Entry 8UTT (electron microscopy, 3.10 A resolution); this record covers chains N and E of the 7 polymer chains in the assembly.

# Chain N
Molecule: Kinesin-like protein KIF1A
From: Homo sapiens
Reference sequence: Q12756 (KIF1A_HUMAN); residue numbers follow UniProt; this construct covers 1-393
Chain sequence (438 residues; numbered 1 to 438; the number before each row is that of its first residue):
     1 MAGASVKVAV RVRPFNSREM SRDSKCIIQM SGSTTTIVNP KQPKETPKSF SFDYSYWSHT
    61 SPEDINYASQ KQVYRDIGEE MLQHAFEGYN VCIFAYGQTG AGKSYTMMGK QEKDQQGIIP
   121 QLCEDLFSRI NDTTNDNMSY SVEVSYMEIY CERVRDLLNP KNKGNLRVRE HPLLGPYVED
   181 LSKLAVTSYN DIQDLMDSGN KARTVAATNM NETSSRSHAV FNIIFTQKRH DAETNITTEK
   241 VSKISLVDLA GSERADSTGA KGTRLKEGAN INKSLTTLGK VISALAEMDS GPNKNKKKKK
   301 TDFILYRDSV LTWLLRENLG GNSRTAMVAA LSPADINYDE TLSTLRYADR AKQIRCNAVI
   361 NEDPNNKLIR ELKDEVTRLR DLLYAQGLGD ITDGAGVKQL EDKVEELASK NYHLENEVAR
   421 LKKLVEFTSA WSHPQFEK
Not modelled in the structure: 386-438
Differences from the reference sequence: engineered mutation L305 (Pro in Q12756); linker (394-425); expression tag (426-438)
Ligand contacts: AMP-PNP (ANP; phosphoaminophosphonic acid-adenylate ester): R11, V12, R13, P14, S58, G97, Q98, T99, G100, A101, G102, K103, S104, Y105, K110, D248

# Chain E
Molecule: Tubulin alpha-1B chain
From: Sus scrofa
Reference sequence: Q2XVP4 (TBA1B_PIG); residues 1-451 here = UniProt positions 1-451
Chain sequence (451 residues; each row starts with the number of its first residue):
     1 MRECISIHVG QAGVQIGNAC WELYCLEHGI QPDGQMPSDK TIGGGDDSFN TFFSETGAGK
    61 HVPRAVFVDL EPTVIDEVRT GTYRQLFHPE QLITGKEDAA NNYARGHYTI GKEIIDLVLD
   121 RIRKLADQCT GLQGFLVFHS FGGGTGSGFT SLLMERLSVD YGKKSKLEFS IYPAPQVSTA
   181 VVEPYNSILT THTTLEHSDC AFMVDNEAIY DICRRNLDIE RPTYTNLNRL ISQIVSSITA
   241 SLRFDGALNV DLTEFQTNLV PYPRIHFPLA TYAPVISAEK AYHEQLSVAE ITNACFEPAN
   301 QMVKCDPRHG KYMACCLLYR GDVVPKDVNA AIATIKTKRS IQFVDWCPTG FKVGINYQPP
   361 TVVPGGDLAK VQRAVCMLSN TTAIAEAWAR LDHKFDLMYA KRAFVHWYVG EGMEEGEFSE
   421 AREDMAALEK DYEEVGVDSV EGEGEEEGEE Y
Ion coordination: Mg2+: D98 (together with GTP)
Ligand contacts: GTP (guanosine-5'-triphosphate): G10, Q11, A12, Q15, D69, E71, D98, A99, A100, N101, S140, F141, G143, G144, T145, G146, I171, T179, E183, N206, Y224, L227, N228, I231
UniProt features mapped onto this chain:
  - motif: M1 to C4 (MREC motif)
  - active site: E254
  - binding site (GTP): G10, Q11, A12, Q15, E71, A99, S140, G143, G144, T145, G146, T179, E183, N206, Y224, N228, L252
  - binding site (Mg(2+)): E71
  - site: Y451 (Involved in polymerization)
  - modified residue: K40 (N6,N6,N6-trimethyllysine), S48 (Phosphoserine), S232 (Phosphoserine), Y282 (3'-nitrotyrosine), R339 (Omega-N-methylarginine), S439 (Phosphoserine), E443 (5-glutamyl polyglutamate), E445 (5-glutamyl polyglutamate), Y451 (3'-nitrotyrosine)
  - cross-link (Glycyl lysine isopeptide (Lys-Gly)): K326 (interchain with G-Cter in ubiquitin), K370 (interchain with G-Cter in ubiquitin)

# How chain N and chain E interact
Contacting residue pairs (7):
  R254(N) - E414(E)  salt bridge
  A269(N) - G410(E)
  T276(N) - E415(E)
  S343(N) - E414(E)
  R346(N) - E420(E)
  R350(N) - R402(E)
  R350(N) - E415(E)  salt bridge
Other interface residues (no listed pair), chain N (10 interface residues in all): S252, N272, K273, K280
Other interface residues (no listed pair), chain E (9 interface residues in all): K401, H406, V409, S419

# Overview
10 residues of chain N face 9 of chain E across their interface; the contacts include 2 salt bridges. Polar
contacts include R254(N)-E414(E) and R350(N)-E415(E). Chain N binds AMP-PNP. Ligands of chain E: GTP.
Chain N is Kinesin-like protein KIF1A (Homo sapiens) and chain E is Tubulin alpha-1B chain (Sus scrofa); the
structure, KIF1A[1-393] P305L mutant AMP-PNP bound two-heads-bound state in complex with a microtubule, was
determined by electron microscopy (same publication as 8UTN, 8UTO, 8UTP, 8UTQ, 8UTR, 8UTS and 4 further
entries).
